Entry 9ATO (electron microscopy, 3.20 A resolution); this record covers chains B and C of the 6 polymer chains in the assembly.

Chain B (and C):
Name: Spike glycoprotein
Organism: Severe acute respiratory syndrome coronavirus 2
Notes: chain C of this document is another copy of the same molecule, construct and numbering; everything in this record applies to it too
UniProt: P0DTC2 (SPIKE_SARS2); aligned to UniProt positions 14-1207 over residues 14-1207 (the alignment contains insertions or deletions, so no single offset holds)
Amino-acid sequence (1230 residues; numbered 14 to 1243; the number before each row is that of its first residue):
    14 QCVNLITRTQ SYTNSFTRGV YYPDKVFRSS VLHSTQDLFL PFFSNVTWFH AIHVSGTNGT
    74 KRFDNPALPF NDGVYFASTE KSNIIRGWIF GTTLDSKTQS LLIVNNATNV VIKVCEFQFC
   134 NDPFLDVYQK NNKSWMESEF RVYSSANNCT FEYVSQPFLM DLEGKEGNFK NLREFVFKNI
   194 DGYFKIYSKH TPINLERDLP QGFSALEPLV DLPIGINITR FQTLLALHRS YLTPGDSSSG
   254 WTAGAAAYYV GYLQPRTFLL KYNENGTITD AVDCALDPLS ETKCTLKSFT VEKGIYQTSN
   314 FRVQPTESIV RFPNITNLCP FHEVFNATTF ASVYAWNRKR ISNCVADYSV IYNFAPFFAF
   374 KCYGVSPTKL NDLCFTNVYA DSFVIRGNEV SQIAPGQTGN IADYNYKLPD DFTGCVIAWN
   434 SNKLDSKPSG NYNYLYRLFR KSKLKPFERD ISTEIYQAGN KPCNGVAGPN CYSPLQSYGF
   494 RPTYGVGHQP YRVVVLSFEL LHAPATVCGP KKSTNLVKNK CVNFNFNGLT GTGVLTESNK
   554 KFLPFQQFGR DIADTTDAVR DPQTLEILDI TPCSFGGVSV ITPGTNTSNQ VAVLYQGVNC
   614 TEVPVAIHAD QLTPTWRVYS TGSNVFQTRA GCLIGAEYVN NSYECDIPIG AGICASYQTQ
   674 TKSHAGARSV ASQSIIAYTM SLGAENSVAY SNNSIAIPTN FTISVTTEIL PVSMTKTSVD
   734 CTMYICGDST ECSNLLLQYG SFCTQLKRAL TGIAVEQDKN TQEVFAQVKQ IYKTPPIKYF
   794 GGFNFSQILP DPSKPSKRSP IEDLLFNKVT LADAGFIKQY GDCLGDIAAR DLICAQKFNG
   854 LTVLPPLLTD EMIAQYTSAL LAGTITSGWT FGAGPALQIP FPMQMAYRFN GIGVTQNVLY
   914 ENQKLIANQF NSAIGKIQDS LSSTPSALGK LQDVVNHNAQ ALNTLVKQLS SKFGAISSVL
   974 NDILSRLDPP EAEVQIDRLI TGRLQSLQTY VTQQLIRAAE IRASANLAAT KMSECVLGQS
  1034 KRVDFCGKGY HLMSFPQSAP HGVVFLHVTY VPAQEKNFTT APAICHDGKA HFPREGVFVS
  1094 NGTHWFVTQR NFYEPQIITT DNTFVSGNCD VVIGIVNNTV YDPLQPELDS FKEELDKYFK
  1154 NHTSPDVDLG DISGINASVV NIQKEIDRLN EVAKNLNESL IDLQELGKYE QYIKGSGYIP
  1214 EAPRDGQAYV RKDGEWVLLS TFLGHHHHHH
Unresolved in the structure: 69-74, 141-148, 175-182, 246-251, 617-636, 672-686, 824-844, 1144-1243
Differences from the reference sequence: variant Ile19 (Thr in P0DTC2), Ser24 (Ala27 in P0DTC2), Ala80 (Val83 in P0DTC2), Asp139 (Gly142 in P0DTC2), Gln142 (His146 in P0DTC2), Glu179 (Gln183 in P0DTC2), Glu209 (Val213 in P0DTC2), His335 (Gly339 in P0DTC2), Thr342 (Arg346 in P0DTC2), Ile364 (Leu368 in P0DTC2), Phe367 (Ser371 in P0DTC2), Pro369 (Ser373 in P0DTC2), Phe371 (Ser375 in P0DTC2), Ala372 (Thr376 in P0DTC2), Asn401 (Asp405 in P0DTC2), Ser404 (Arg408 in P0DTC2), Asn413 (Lys417 in P0DTC2), Lys436 (Asn440 in P0DTC2), Pro441 (Val445 in P0DTC2), Ser442 (Gly446 in P0DTC2), Lys456 (Asn460 in P0DTC2), Asn473 (Ser477 in P0DTC2), Lys474 (Thr478 in P0DTC2), Ala480 (Glu484 in P0DTC2), Pro482 (Phe486 in P0DTC2), Ser486 (Phe490 in P0DTC2), Arg494 (Gln498 in P0DTC2), Tyr497 (Asn501 in P0DTC2), His501 (Tyr505 in P0DTC2), Gly610 (Asp614 in P0DTC2), Tyr651 (His655 in P0DTC2), Lys675 (Asn679 in P0DTC2), His677 (Pro681 in P0DTC2), Lys760 (Asn764 in P0DTC2), Tyr792 (Asp796 in P0DTC2), His950 (Gln954 in P0DTC2), Lys965 (Asn969 in P0DTC2); engineered mutation Ala678 (Arg682 in P0DTC2), Gly679 (Arg683 in P0DTC2), Pro813 (Phe817 in P0DTC2), Pro888 (Ala892 in P0DTC2), Pro895 (Ala899 in P0DTC2), Pro938 (Ala942 in P0DTC2), Pro982 (Lys986 in P0DTC2), Pro983 (Val987 in P0DTC2); expression tag (1208-1243)
Swiss-Prot annotation at these positions:
  - glycosylation (N-linked (GlcNAc...) asparagine): Asn17 (complex), Asn122 (hybrid)
Disulfides: Cys15-Cys133, Cys128-Cys162, Cys287-Cys297, Cys332-Cys357, Cys375-Cys428, Cys387-Cys521, Cys476-Cys484, Cys534-Cys586, Cys613-Cys645, Cys658-Cys667, Cys734-Cys756, Cys739-Cys745, Cys1028-Cys1039, Cys1078-Cys1122
Covalent attachments: N-acetylglucosamine (NAG) linked to Asn58, Asn327, Asn705, Asn713, Asn797, Asn1070, Asn1094, Asn1130

How chain B and chain C interact:
Contacting residue pairs (135):
  Gln310(B) with Lys760(C)
  Asn313(B) with Asp733(C), hydrogen bond
  Arg315(B) with Met736(C)
  Arg353(B) with Gly195(C); Tyr196(C); Pro226(C)
  Gly377(B) with Arg979(C); Leu980(C)
  Val378(B) with Arg979(C)
  Ser379(B) with Arg979(C), hydrogen bond (backbone-backbone); Leu980(C); Asp981(C), hydrogen bond
  Lys382(B) with Leu980(C), hydrogen bond (side chain-backbone); Asp981(C), salt bridge; Pro982(C)
  Leu386(B) with Ser978(C); Arg979(C)
  Asn390(B) with Tyr196(C), hydrogen bond
  Asn473(B) with Tyr365(C); Asn366(C), hydrogen bond
  Lys474(B) with Pro369(C); Phe370(C)
  Pro482(B) with Phe370(C)
  Asn483(B) with Tyr365(C)
  Tyr485(B) with Phe373(C)
  Leu513(B) with Arg979(C)
  His515(B) with Val972(C); Asp975(C), salt bridge
  Gly541(B) with Asp975(C)
  Thr543(B) with Asn974(C), hydrogen bond (backbone-side chain)
  Thr545(B) with Asp741(C)
  Lys553(B) with Phe40(C)
  Lys554(B) with Phe40(C)
  Phe555(B) with Phe40(C), hydrophobic
  Phe558(B) with Lys38(C); Pro221(C)
  Gln559(B) with Lys38(C); Val39(C), hydrogen bond (side chain-backbone); Phe40(C)
  Gln560(B) with Lys38(C), hydrogen bond (backbone-backbone)
  Phe561(B) with Val39(C); Phe40(C), hydrogen bond (backbone-backbone)
  Gly562(B) with Phe40(C)
  Arg563(B) with Val39(C); Phe40(C), hydrogen bond (backbone-backbone)
  Ile565(B) with Val44(C), hydrophobic
  Ala566(B) with Ala848(C), hydrophobic; Val959(C), hydrophobic
  Pro585(B) with Phe851(C)
  Phe588(B) with Met736(C), hydrophobic; Lys850(C); Phe851(C)
  Ala643(B) with Pro858(C), hydrophobic
  Pro661(B) with Leu860(C), hydrophobic
  Ala664(B) with Pro859(C), hydrogen bond (backbone-backbone); Leu860(C); Thr862(C)
  Gly665(B) with Leu860(C), hydrogen bond (backbone-backbone); Met865(C)
  Met693(B) with Leu861(C), hydrophobic
  Leu695(B) with Gln868(C); Tyr869(C)
  Gly696(B) with Lys782(C)
  Ala697(B) with Lys782(C); Gln783(C); Ile784(C), hydrogen bond (backbone-backbone)
  Glu698(B) with Ile784(C); Lys786(C), salt bridge
  Asn699(B) with Gln783(C), hydrogen bond; Ile784(C), hydrogen bond (backbone-backbone); Tyr785(C); Lys786(C)
  Val701(B) with Thr879(C)
  Ala702(B) with Gln891(C)
  Tyr703(B) with Pro788(C), hydrophobic; Tyr792(C); Phe793(C); Thr879(C); Ile892(C); Phe894(C)
  Ser707(B) with Gln891(C), hydrogen bond; Pro893(C)
  Ile708(B) with Gln891(C); Ile892(C), hydrophobic
  Ala709(B) with Leu890(C); Gln891(C), hydrogen bond (backbone-backbone)
  Pro711(B) with Leu890(C), hydrophobic
  Gln953(B) with Arg761(C), hydrogen bond
  Thr957(B) with Ser754(C); Gln758(C)
  Gln961(B) with Ser754(C), hydrogen bond; Phe755(C)
  Ser964(B) with Gln751(C), hydrogen bond (side chain-backbone); Tyr752(C)
  Lys965(B) with Gln751(C)
  Phe966(B) with Gln751(C); Tyr752(C)
  Arg991(B) with Asp990(C), salt bridge
  Gln998(B) with Gln1001(C)
  Thr1002(B) with Gln758(C); Gln1001(C), hydrogen bond
  Gln1006(B) with Leu1008(C)
  Glu1013(B) with Arg1015(C), salt bridge
  Arg1035(B) with Thr1023(C); Glu1027(C), salt bridge; Arg1035(C)
  Val1036(B) with Ser1026(C); Glu1027(C)
  Asp1037(B) with Gly885(C); Leu1030(C)
  Lys1041(B) with Gly885(C)
  Gly1042(B) with Ala886(C)
  Tyr1043(B) with Ala886(C)
  Pro1065(B) with Ala886(C); Pro888(C)
  Glu1068(B) with Pro888(C); Leu890(C)
  Asn1070(B) with Gln891(C)
  Thr1073(B) with Pro893(C); Met896(C), hydrogen bond
  Ala1074(B) with Met896(C)
  Pro1075(B) with Tyr913(C), hydrophobic
  Phe1085(B) with Tyr913(C), hydrophobic
  Pro1086(B) with Gln909(C), hydrogen bond (backbone-side chain)
  Val1090(B) with Met896(C), hydrophobic; Tyr900(C)
  Arg1103(B) with Tyr900(C); Asn903(C)
  Phe1117(B) with Asn910(C)
  Ser1119(B) with Asn910(C); Glu914(C)
  Val1124(B) with Glu914(C)
  Val1125(B) with Tyr913(C)
  Leu1137(B) with Leu1137(C), hydrophobic
  Leu1141(B) with Glu1140(C)
Interface residues without a listed pair, chain B (105 interface residues in all): Thr381, Tyr417, Gln489, Gly544, Leu556, Asp564, Asp567, Thr584, Gln609, Gly610, Arg642, Gly663, Ile666, Cys667, Thr692, Ser700, Asn705, Asn706, Gly967, Ser999, Ile1009, Val1064
Interface residues without a listed pair, chain C (97 interface residues in all): Tyr35, Asp37, Arg41, Ser43, Glu220, Gly279, Ala368, Lys374, Lys382, Ser731, Gly753, Gln780, Leu845, Gly853, Leu857, Trp882, Ser963, Ser970, Gly1031

Overview:
Chain B and chain C form an interface of 105 and 97 residues respectively, with 24 hydrogen bonds and 6 salt
bridges. Among the polar pairs are Lys382(B)-Asp981(C), His515(B)-Asp975(C) and Glu698(B)-Lys786(C).
Chain B and chain C are both Spike glycoprotein (Severe acute respiratory syndrome coronavirus 2); the
structure, XBB.1.5 spike/Nanosota-3C complex, was determined by electron microscopy together with 9ATP from
the same study.
